PDB entry 6BRO | X-ray diffraction, 2.50 A resolution | chains B and A

== Chain B ==
Name: F-box/LRR-repeat MAX2 homolog
Source organism: Oryza sativa subsp. japonica
UniProt: Q5VMP0 (MAX2_ORYSJ); residue numbers follow UniProt; this construct covers 1-476, 516-720
Chain sequence (688 residues; numbered 1 to 720; 32 numbers in that range are skipped by the numbering (no residue carries them; nothing is unmodelled there); the number before each row is that of its first residue):
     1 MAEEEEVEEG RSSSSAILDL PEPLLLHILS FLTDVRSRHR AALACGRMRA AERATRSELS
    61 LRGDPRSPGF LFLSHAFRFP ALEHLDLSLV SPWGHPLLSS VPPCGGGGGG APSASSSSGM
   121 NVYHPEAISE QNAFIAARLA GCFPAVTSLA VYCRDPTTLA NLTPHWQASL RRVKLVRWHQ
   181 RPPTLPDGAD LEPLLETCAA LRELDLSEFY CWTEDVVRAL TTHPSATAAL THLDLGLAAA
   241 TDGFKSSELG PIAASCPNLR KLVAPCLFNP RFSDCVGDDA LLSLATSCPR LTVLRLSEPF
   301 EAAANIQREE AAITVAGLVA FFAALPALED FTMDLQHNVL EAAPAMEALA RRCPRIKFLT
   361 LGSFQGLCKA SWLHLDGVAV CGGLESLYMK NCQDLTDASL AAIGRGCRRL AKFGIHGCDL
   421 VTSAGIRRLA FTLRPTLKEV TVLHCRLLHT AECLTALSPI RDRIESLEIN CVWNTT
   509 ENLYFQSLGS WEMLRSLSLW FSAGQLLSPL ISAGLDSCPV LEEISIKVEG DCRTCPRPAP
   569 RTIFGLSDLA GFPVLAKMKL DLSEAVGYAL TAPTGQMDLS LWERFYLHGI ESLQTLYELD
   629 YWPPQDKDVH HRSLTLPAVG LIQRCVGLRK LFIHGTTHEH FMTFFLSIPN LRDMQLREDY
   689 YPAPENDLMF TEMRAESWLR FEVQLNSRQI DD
Disordered / not traced: 1-4, 104-124, 303-304, 509-516, 563-564, 595-605, 634-636, 698-720
Construct notes: cloning artifact (509-515)

== Chain A ==
Name: SKP1-like protein 1A
Source organism: Arabidopsis thaliana
UniProt: Q39255 (SKP1A_ARATH); numbering as in UniProt (aligned over 1-160)
Chain sequence (160 residues; each row starts with the number of its first residue):
     1 MSAKKIVLKS SDGESFEVEE AVALESQTIA HMVEDDCVDN GVPLPNVTSK ILAKVIEYCK
    61 RHVEAAASKA EAVEGAATSD DDLKAWDADF MKIDQATLFE LILAANYLNI KNLLDLTCQT
   121 VADMIKGKTP EEIRTTFNIK NDFTPEEEEE VRRENQWAFE
Disordered / not traced: 1-7, 14-17, 31-41, 66-86

== Interface between chain B and chain A ==
Pairs across the interface (96; chain B residue first):
  Ser12(B) with Asn138(A), hydrogen bond (backbone-side chain)
  Ser13(B) with Lys140(A), hydrogen bond (backbone-side chain)
  Ser14(B) with Asn138(A), hydrogen bond (backbone-side chain)
  Ser15(B) with Phe137(A), hydrogen bond (side chain-backbone); Asn138(A); Ile139(A)
  Ala16(B) with Phe99(A), hydrophobic
  Ile17(B) with Phe99(A), hydrophobic; Val121(A), hydrophobic; Phe137(A), hydrophobic; Ile139(A), hydrophobic
  Leu18(B) with Ile139(A), hydrophobic
  Leu20(B) with Phe99(A), hydrophobic; Leu103(A), hydrophobic
  Pro21(B) with Leu103(A)
  Leu24(B) with Asn106(A); Leu114(A), hydrophobic
  His27(B) with Asp115(A), salt bridge; Cys118(A)
  Ile28(B) with Cys118(A), hydrophobic; Val121(A), hydrophobic; Ala122(A)
  Phe31(B) with Asp115(A); Cys118(A), hydrophobic; Gln119(A); Ala122(A), hydrophobic
  Leu32(B) with Ala122(A); Ile125(A), hydrophobic
  Val35(B) with Phe159(A); Glu160(A)
  Arg36(B) with Glu160(A), salt bridge
  Ser37(B) with Lys126(A); Gly127(A), hydrogen bond (side chain-backbone)
  His39(B) with Asn155(A), hydrogen bond (backbone-side chain); Ala158(A)
  Arg40(B) with Gly127(A); Lys128(A); Thr129(A); Pro130(A); Ile133(A)
  Ala41(B) with Ile133(A)
  Ala42(B) with Phe143(A); Val151(A)
  Leu43(B) with Pro130(A), hydrophobic; Arg134(A), hydrogen bond (backbone-side chain); Phe143(A); Glu148(A); Val151(A), hydrophobic; Arg152(A)
  Ala44(B) with Ile133(A), hydrophobic; Arg134(A), hydrogen bond (backbone-side chain)
  Cys45(B) with Ile139(A), hydrophobic; Asp142(A); Phe143(A)
  Gly46(B) with Asp142(A), hydrogen bond (backbone-side chain); Phe143(A)
  Met48(B) with Ile125(A), hydrophobic
  Arg49(B) with Glu150(A), salt bridge; Val151(A); Glu154(A), salt bridge
  Arg53(B) with Val151(A); Glu154(A), salt bridge; Asn155(A), hydrogen bond
  Arg56(B) with Ala158(A)
  Leu59(B) with Ala158(A), hydrophobic
  Ser60(B) with Trp157(A); Ala158(A); Phe159(A), hydrogen bond (backbone-backbone)
  Leu61(B) with Trp157(A); Phe159(A)
  Arg62(B) with Gln156(A), hydrogen bond (side chain-backbone); Trp157(A), hydrogen bond (backbone-backbone); Ala158(A); Phe159(A)
  Gly63(B) with Trp157(A)
  Asp64(B) with Trp157(A)
  Ser67(B) with Trp157(A)
  Gly69(B) with Trp157(A)
  Phe70(B) with Trp157(A), hydrophobic
  Leu73(B) with Trp157(A)
  Ser74(B) with Glu150(A)
  Phe77(B) with Glu154(A); Trp157(A), hydrophobic
  Leu89(B) with Phe159(A), hydrophobic
  Tyr625(B) with Glu160(A)
  Arg657(B) with Glu160(A), salt bridge
  Lys658(B) with Glu160(A), hydrogen bond (side chain-backbone)
  Arg680(B) with Asn155(A), hydrogen bond (side chain-backbone); Gln156(A); Ala158(A), hydrogen bond (side chain-backbone); Phe159(A); Glu160(A), salt bridge
  Asp681(B) with Phe159(A); Glu160(A), hydrogen bond (side chain-backbone)
  Gln683(B) with Phe159(A)
  Arg685(B) with Phe159(A)
Also at the interface, not in a pair above, chain B (53 interface residues in all): Asp34, Pro65, Ala76, Phe660
Also at the interface, not in a pair above, chain A (37 interface residues in all): Ile102, Asn141, Arg153

== In short ==
Chain B and chain A form an interface of 53 and 37 residues respectively, with 17 hydrogen bonds and 7 salt
bridges. Polar pairs include His27(B)-Asp115(A), Arg36(B)-Glu160(A) and Arg49(B)-Glu150(A).
Here chain B is F-box/LRR-repeat MAX2 homolog (Oryza sativa subsp. japonica) and chain A is SKP1-like protein
1A (Arabidopsis thaliana). Entry 6BRO (Crystal structure of ASK1-D3 ubiquitin ligase form1) was determined by
X-ray diffraction (same publication as 6BRP, 6BRQ and 6BRT).
